Entry 7P3E (X-ray diffraction, 2.00 A resolution); this record covers chains A and C of the 3 polymer chains in the assembly.

== Chain A ==
Protein: MHC class I antigen
From: Homo sapiens
Reference sequence: A0A5B8RNS7 (A0A5B8RNS7_HUMAN); residues 1-276 here correspond to UniProt positions 25-300 (UniProt number = residue number + 24)
Amino-acid sequence (276 residues; row label = number of the first residue in the row):
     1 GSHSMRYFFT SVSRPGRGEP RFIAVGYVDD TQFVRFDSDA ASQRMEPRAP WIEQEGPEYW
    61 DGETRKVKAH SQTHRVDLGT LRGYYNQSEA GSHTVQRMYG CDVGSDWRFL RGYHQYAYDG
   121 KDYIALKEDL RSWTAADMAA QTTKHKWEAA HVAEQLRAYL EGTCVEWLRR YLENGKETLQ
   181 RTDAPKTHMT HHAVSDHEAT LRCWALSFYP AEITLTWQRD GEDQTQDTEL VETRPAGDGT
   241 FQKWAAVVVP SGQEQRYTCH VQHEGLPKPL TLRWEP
Cystine bridges: C101-C164, C203-C259

== Chain C ==
Protein: Tyr-leu-gln-leu-arg-thr-phe-leu-leu
Amino-acid sequence (9 residues; each row starts with the number of its first residue):
     1 YLQLRTFLL
Reported in the primary citation:
  - conformationally variable residues: Q3 to R5

== How chain A and chain C interact ==
Contacting residue pairs - 44 pairs, chain A then chain C:
  M5(A) with Y1(C)
  Y7(A) with Y1(C), hydrogen bond (side chain-backbone); L2(C), hydrophobic
  F9(A) with L2(C), hydrophobic
  M45(A) with L2(C), hydrophobic
  E63(A) with Y1(C); L2(C), hydrogen bond (side chain-backbone)
  K66(A) with Y1(C); L2(C), hydrogen bond (side chain-backbone); Q3(C); L4(C)
  V67(A) with L2(C)
  H70(A) with Q3(C)
  T73(A) with T6(C); F7(C); L8(C)
  V76(A) with L8(C), hydrophobic
  D77(A) with L8(C); L9(C), hydrogen bond (side chain-backbone)
  T80(A) with L9(C)
  L81(A) with L9(C), hydrophobic
  Y84(A) with L9(C), hydrogen bond (side chain-backbone)
  R97(A) with Q3(C)
  Y99(A) with L2(C); Q3(C), hydrogen bond (side chain-backbone)
  H114(A) with Q3(C)
  Y116(A) with L9(C), hydrophobic
  Y123(A) with L9(C), hydrophobic
  T143(A) with L9(C), hydrogen bond (side chain-backbone)
  K146(A) with L8(C), hydrogen bond (side chain-backbone); L9(C)
  W147(A) with L8(C), hydrogen bond (side chain-backbone); L9(C), hydrophobic
  V152(A) with F7(C), hydrophobic
  Q155(A) with R5(C), hydrogen bond; F7(C)
  L156(A) with Q3(C); F7(C), hydrophobic
  Y159(A) with Y1(C), hydrogen bond (side chain-backbone); L2(C); Q3(C)
  T163(A) with Y1(C)
  W167(A) with Y1(C)
  Y171(A) with Y1(C), hydrogen bond (side chain-backbone)
Also at the interface, not in a pair above, chain A (32 interface residues in all): Y59, A69, I124

== In short ==
32 residues of chain A and 9 residues of chain C are in contact, with 12 hydrogen bonds. Among the polar pairs
are Y7(A)-Y1(C), E63(A)-L2(C) and K66(A)-L2(C). From the paper: conformational variability at Q3(C).
Chain A is MHC class I antigen (Homo sapiens) and chain C is Tyr-leu-gln-leu-arg-thr-phe-leu-leu; the
structure, MHC I A02 Allele presenting YLQLRTFLL, was determined by X-ray diffraction together with 7PBE and
7P3D from the same study.
